Entry 1MCQ (X-ray diffraction, 2.70 A resolution); this record covers chains A and B of the 3 polymer chains in the assembly.

Chain A (and B):
Name: Immunoglobulin lambda dimer mcg (light chain)
Organism: Homo sapiens
Notes: chain B of this document is another copy of the same molecule, construct and numbering; everything in this record applies to it too
Sequence (216 residues; numbered 1 to 216; the number before each row is that of its first residue):
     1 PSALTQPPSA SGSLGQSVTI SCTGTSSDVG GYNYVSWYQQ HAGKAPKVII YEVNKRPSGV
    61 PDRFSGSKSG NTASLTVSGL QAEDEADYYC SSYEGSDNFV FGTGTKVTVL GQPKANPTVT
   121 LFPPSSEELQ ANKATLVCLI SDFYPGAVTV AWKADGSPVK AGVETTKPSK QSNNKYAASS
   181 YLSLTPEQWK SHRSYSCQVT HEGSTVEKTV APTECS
Construct notes: conflict Ile20 (Phe39 in S14675), Thr23 (Ser42 in S14675), Val29 (Ile48 in S14675), 19 further conflict positions vs the reference (S14675) not listed
Disulfide bonds: Cys22-Cys90, Cys138-Cys197

How chain A and chain B interact:
Cross-chain cystine bridges: Cys215(A)-Cys215(B)
Residue-residue contacts - 57 pairs, chain A then chain B:
  Tyr38(A) - Phe101(B)  hydrophobic
  Gln40(A) - Gln40(B)  hydrogen bond
  Lys44(A) - Tyr89(B)  hydrogen bond (backbone-side chain)
  Ala45(A) - Tyr89(B)  hydrophobic
  Ala45(A) - Gly102(B)
  Pro46(A) - Tyr89(B)
  Pro46(A) - Phe101(B)  hydrophobic
  Val48(A) - Phe99(B)  hydrophobic
  Val48(A) - Phe101(B)  hydrophobic
  Tyr51(A) - Asp97(B)  hydrogen bond
  Pro57(A) - Asp97(B)
  Ser58(A) - Asp97(B)  hydrogen bond (side chain-backbone)
  Tyr89(A) - Lys44(B)
  Tyr89(A) - Ala45(B)  hydrophobic
  Tyr89(A) - Pro46(B)
  Asp97(A) - Tyr51(B)  hydrogen bond
  Phe101(A) - Tyr38(B)  hydrophobic
  Phe101(A) - Pro46(B)
  Phe101(A) - Val48(B)  hydrophobic
  Phe122(A) - Phe122(B)  hydrophobic
  Phe122(A) - Pro123(B)
  Phe122(A) - Glu128(B)
  Phe122(A) - Thr135(B)
  Phe122(A) - Val137(B)  hydrophobic
  Pro123(A) - Phe122(B)
  Ser125(A) - Leu121(B)  hydrogen bond (side chain-backbone)
  Glu128(A) - Thr120(B)
  Thr135(A) - Thr120(B)
  Thr135(A) - Phe122(B)
  Thr135(A) - Leu139(B)
  Val137(A) - Phe122(B)  hydrophobic
  Val137(A) - Val137(B)  hydrophobic
  Val137(A) - Leu139(B)  hydrophobic
  Leu139(A) - Thr135(B)
  Leu139(A) - Tyr181(B)  hydrophobic
  Ser141(A) - Tyr181(B)  hydrogen bond
  Glu164(A) - Gln171(B)
  Glu164(A) - Ser172(B)  hydrogen bond (side chain-backbone)
  Thr166(A) - Ser169(B)
  Thr166(A) - Ala177(B)
  Lys167(A) - Ser169(B)  hydrogen bond (backbone-side chain)
  Ser169(A) - Thr166(B)
  Ser169(A) - Lys167(B)  hydrogen bond (side chain-backbone)
  Gln171(A) - Glu164(B)
  Gln171(A) - Tyr181(B)  hydrogen bond
  Ser172(A) - Glu164(B)  hydrogen bond
  Ala177(A) - Thr166(B)  hydrogen bond (backbone-side chain)
  Ser179(A) - Ser179(B)  hydrogen bond
  Tyr181(A) - Leu139(B)  hydrophobic
  Tyr181(A) - Ser141(B)
  Tyr181(A) - Gln171(B)  hydrogen bond
  Thr209(A) - Glu127(B)
  Glu214(A) - Pro124(B)
  Glu214(A) - Ser125(B)
  Glu214(A) - Ser126(B)  hydrogen bond (backbone-side chain)
  Glu214(A) - Cys215(B)  hydrogen bond (backbone-side chain)
  Cys215(A) - Cys215(B)  disulfide
Interface residues without a listed pair, chain A (43 interface residues in all): Gly43, Lys47, Arg56, Ser96, Asn98, Thr120, Leu121, Lys133, Leu136, Asp142, Thr213
Interface residues without a listed pair, chain B (41 interface residues in all): Pro57, Ser96, Asn98, Asp142, Val163, Asn173

In short:
Chain A and chain B form an interface of 43 and 41 residues respectively, with 1 disulfide bond and 17
hydrogen bonds. Polar contacts include Gln40(A)-Gln40(B), Lys44(A)-Tyr89(B) and Tyr51(A)-Asp97(B).
Both chains are Immunoglobulin lambda dimer mcg (light chain) (Homo sapiens). Entry 1MCQ (Principles and
pitfalls in designing site directed peptide ligands) was determined by X-ray diffraction (same publication as
1MCB, 1MCC, 1MCD, 1MCE, 1MCF, 1MCH and 4 further entries).
